2W4Y - chains A and B of the 3 polymer chains in the assembly; structure by X-ray diffraction, 2.90 A resolution.

== Chain A (and B) ==
Protein: Caulobacter 5 virus-like particle
From: Unclassified levivirus
Notes: chain B of this document is another copy of the same molecule, construct and numbering; everything in this record applies to it too
Sequence (122 residues; numbered 1 to 122; the number before each row is that of its first residue):
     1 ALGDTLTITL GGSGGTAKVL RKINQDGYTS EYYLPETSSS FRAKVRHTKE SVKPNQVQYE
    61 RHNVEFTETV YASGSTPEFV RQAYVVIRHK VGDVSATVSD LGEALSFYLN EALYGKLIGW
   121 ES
Ion coordination: Ca2+ site 1: Q25, D26 (shared with Q25(B), D26(B) of chain B; 2 residues of chain C); Ca2+ site 2: D100, E103
Residues lining bound ligands:
  - adenosine monophosphate (AMP), molecule 1: I23, E31, Y33, R42
  - adenosine monophosphate (AMP), molecule 2: Y28, H47, T48, K49, E60

== Interface between chain A and chain B ==
Pairs across the interface (13):
  A1(A) with D4(B); R21(B)
  Q25(A) with N24(B), hydrogen bond; Q25(B), hydrogen bond (side chain-backbone); D26(B)
  D26(A) with N24(B); D26(B)
  G27(A) with N24(B), hydrogen bond (backbone-side chain); D26(B), hydrogen bond (backbone-side chain)
  Y28(A) with N24(B), hydrogen bond (backbone-side chain); E31(B), hydrogen bond
  V91(A) with Y71(B), hydrophobic
  G92(A) with Y71(B)
Also at the interface, not in a pair above, chain A (9 interface residues in all): K49, E60
Also at the interface, not in a pair above, chain B (13 interface residues in all): K22, I23, Y33, T37, R42, E78

== Summary ==
Chain A and chain B form an interface of 9 and 13 residues respectively; the contacts include 6 hydrogen
bonds. Polar pairs include Q25(A)-N24(B), Q25(A)-Q25(B) and G27(A)-N24(B). Ligands of chain A: adenosine
monophosphate. Q25(A) and D26(A) form the Ca2+ site 1.
Chain A and chain B are both Caulobacter 5 virus-like particle (Unclassified levivirus); the structure,
Caulobacter bacteriophage 5 - virus-like particle, was determined by X-ray diffraction (same publication as
2W4Z).
